Entry 9AX3 (X-ray diffraction, 2.20 A resolution); this record covers chains A and B.

# Chain A (and B)
Protein: H9 Immunoglobulin Light Chain
Organism: Homo sapiens
Notes: chain B of this document is another copy of the same molecule, construct and numbering; everything in this record applies to it too
Sequence (216 residues; numbered 1 to 216; the number before each row is that of its first residue):
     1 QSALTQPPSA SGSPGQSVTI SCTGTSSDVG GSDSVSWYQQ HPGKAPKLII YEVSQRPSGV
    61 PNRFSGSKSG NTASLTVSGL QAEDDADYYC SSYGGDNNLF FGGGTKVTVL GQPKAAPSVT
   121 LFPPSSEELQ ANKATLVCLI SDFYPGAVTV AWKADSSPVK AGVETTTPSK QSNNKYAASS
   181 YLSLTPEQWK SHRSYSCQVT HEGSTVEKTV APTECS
Unresolved in the structure: 216
Cystine bridges: Cys22-Cys90, Cys138-Cys197
Ligand contacts: A1AH1 (4-[(3R)-3-ethyl-3-phenylpyrrolidin-1-yl]-1,6-dimethylpyridin-2(1H)-one): Tyr38, Gln40, Pro46, Tyr89, Phe101, Gly102, Gly103

# Chain A / chain B interface
Residue-residue contacts - 55 pairs, chain A then chain B:
  Tyr38(A) - Leu99(B)  hydrophobic
  Gln40(A) - Gln40(B)  hydrogen bond
  Gln40(A) - Tyr89(B)
  Lys44(A) - Tyr89(B)  hydrogen bond (backbone-side chain)
  Ala45(A) - Tyr89(B)  hydrophobic
  Ala45(A) - Gly102(B)
  Pro46(A) - Phe101(B)
  Leu48(A) - Leu99(B)  hydrophobic
  Tyr51(A) - Asn97(B)
  Glu52(A) - Asn97(B)
  Tyr89(A) - Ala45(B)
  Tyr89(A) - Pro46(B)
  Tyr93(A) - Tyr93(B)  hydrogen bond
  Thr120(A) - Glu128(B)
  Leu121(A) - Ser125(B)
  Phe122(A) - Phe122(B)  hydrophobic
  Phe122(A) - Pro123(B)
  Phe122(A) - Glu128(B)
  Phe122(A) - Thr135(B)
  Phe122(A) - Val137(B)  hydrophobic
  Pro123(A) - Phe122(B)
  Ser125(A) - Thr120(B)
  Ser125(A) - Leu121(B)
  Glu127(A) - Lys208(B)  salt bridge
  Glu128(A) - Thr120(B)
  Glu128(A) - Phe122(B)
  Lys133(A) - Ser118(B)  hydrogen bond
  Thr135(A) - Phe122(B)
  Val137(A) - Phe122(B)  hydrophobic
  Val137(A) - Val137(B)  hydrophobic
  Val137(A) - Leu139(B)  hydrophobic
  Leu139(A) - Val137(B)  hydrophobic
  Leu139(A) - Tyr181(B)  hydrophobic
  Glu164(A) - Gln171(B)  hydrogen bond
  Glu164(A) - Ser172(B)  hydrogen bond
  Thr165(A) - Gln171(B)
  Thr166(A) - Ser169(B)
  Thr166(A) - Gln171(B)
  Thr167(A) - Lys44(B)
  Thr167(A) - Ser169(B)  hydrogen bond (backbone-side chain)
  Ser169(A) - Thr166(B)
  Ser169(A) - Thr167(B)  hydrogen bond (side chain-backbone)
  Gln171(A) - Glu164(B)  hydrogen bond
  Gln171(A) - Thr165(B)
  Gln171(A) - Thr166(B)
  Gln171(A) - Tyr181(B)
  Ser172(A) - Glu164(B)  hydrogen bond
  Ala177(A) - Tyr181(B)
  Ser179(A) - Ser179(B)  hydrogen bond
  Tyr181(A) - Leu139(B)  hydrophobic
  Tyr181(A) - Gln171(B)
  Tyr181(A) - Ala177(B)
  Lys208(A) - Glu127(B)
  Thr209(A) - Glu127(B)
  Cys215(A) - Cys215(B)  disulfide
Interface residues without a listed pair, chain A (40 interface residues in all): Lys47, Phe101, Gly103, Pro124, Ser141, Ala178
Interface residues without a listed pair, chain B (39 interface residues in all): Leu48, Asp96, Gly103, Pro124, Ser141, Thr209
Disulfides between the chains: Cys215(A)-Cys215(B)

# In short
The interface between chain A and chain B involves 40 residues on one side and 39 on the other; the contacts
include 1 disulfide bond, 11 hydrogen bonds and 1 salt bridge. Polar contacts include Glu127(A)-Lys208(B),
Gln40(A)-Gln40(B) and Lys44(A)-Tyr89(B). Bound to chain A: compound A1AH1.
Both chains are H9 Immunoglobulin Light Chain (Homo sapiens). Entry 9AX3 (Structure of full-length
amyloidogenic immunoglobulin light chain H9 in complex with
4-(3-ethyl-3-phenylpyrrolidin-1-yl)-1,6-dimethylpyridin-2(1H)-one) was determined by X-ray diffraction,
deposited together with 9AWX, 9AWY, 9AX1 and 9AX2.
